PDB entry 2WC8 | X-ray diffraction, 1.88 A resolution | chains A and B

# Chain A (and B)
Protein: Protein S100-A12
From: Homo sapiens
Notes: chain B of this document is another copy of the same molecule, construct and numbering; everything in this record applies to it too
Reference sequence: P80511 (S10AC_HUMAN); residues 1-91 here correspond to UniProt positions 2-92 (UniProt number = residue number + 1)
Amino-acid sequence (95 residues; each row starts with the number of its first residue; numbers below 1 keep their minus sign (Met-3 is residue -3)):
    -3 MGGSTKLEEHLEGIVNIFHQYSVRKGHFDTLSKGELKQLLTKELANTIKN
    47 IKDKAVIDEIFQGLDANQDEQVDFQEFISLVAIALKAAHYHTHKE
Disordered / not traced: -3 to -1, 63-66 (chain B: -3 to -1)
Metal / ion sites: Zn2+ site 1: His15, Asp25 (shared with His85(B), His89(B) of chain B); Na+: Ser18, Lys21, His23, Thr26; Zn2+ site 2: His85, His89 (shared with His15(B), Asp25(B) of chain B)
UniProt features mapped onto this chain:
  - region: Thr37 to Val52 (Hinge domain)
  - binding site (Cu cation): His15, Asp25, His85, His89
  - binding site (Zn(2+)): His15, Asp25, His85, His89
  - binding site (Ca(2+)): Ser18, Lys21, His23, Thr26, Glu31, Asp61, Asn63, Asp65, Gln67, Glu72

# Interface between chain A and chain B
Contacting residue pairs (71; chain A residue first):
  Ser0(A) - Asn42(B)
  Thr1(A) - Lys38(B)
  Thr1(A) - Glu39(B)  hydrogen bond (side chain-backbone)
  Lys2(A) - Ile13(B)
  Leu3(A) - Ile10(B)  hydrophobic
  Leu3(A) - Ile13(B)
  Leu3(A) - Glu39(B)
  Leu3(A) - Leu40(B)  hydrophobic
  Glu4(A) - Glu39(B)
  Glu4(A) - Leu40(B)
  Glu4(A) - Ala41(B)
  Glu4(A) - Asn42(B)  hydrogen bond (side chain-backbone)
  Glu4(A) - Thr43(B)  hydrogen bond
  Glu5(A) - His6(B)
  His6(A) - His6(B)  hydrogen bond
  His6(A) - Gly9(B)
  His6(A) - Ile10(B)
  His6(A) - Ile13(B)
  Leu7(A) - Leu40(B)  hydrophobic
  Leu7(A) - Val77(B)  hydrophobic
  Leu7(A) - Ala80(B)  hydrophobic
  Leu7(A) - Leu81(B)
  Gly9(A) - His6(B)
  Ile10(A) - Leu3(B)  hydrophobic
  Ile10(A) - His6(B)
  Ile10(A) - Ile10(B)  hydrophobic
  Ile10(A) - Leu81(B)  hydrophobic
  Val11(A) - His85(B)
  Val11(A) - Thr88(B)
  Ile13(A) - Lys2(B)
  Ile13(A) - Leu3(B)
  His15(A) - His85(B)  hydrogen bond
  His15(A) - Thr88(B)
  His15(A) - His89(B)  hydrogen bond
  Phe24(A) - His89(B)
  Asp25(A) - His85(B)  salt bridge
  Asp25(A) - His89(B)  salt bridge
  Lys38(A) - Thr1(B)
  Glu39(A) - Thr1(B)  hydrogen bond (backbone-side chain)
  Glu39(A) - Leu3(B)
  Glu39(A) - Glu4(B)
  Leu40(A) - Leu3(B)  hydrophobic
  Leu40(A) - Glu4(B)
  Leu40(A) - Leu7(B)  hydrophobic
  Ala41(A) - Glu4(B)
  Asn42(A) - Ser0(B)
  Asn42(A) - Glu4(B)  hydrogen bond
  Thr43(A) - Glu4(B)  hydrogen bond
  Phe70(A) - Leu81(B)
  Phe70(A) - His85(B)
  Gln71(A) - Lys82(B)
  Ile74(A) - Ala78(B)  hydrophobic
  Ile74(A) - Leu81(B)  hydrophobic
  Ile74(A) - Lys82(B)
  Val77(A) - Leu81(B)  hydrophobic
  Ala78(A) - Ile74(B)  hydrophobic
  Ala80(A) - Leu7(B)  hydrophobic
  Leu81(A) - Leu7(B)
  Leu81(A) - Ile10(B)  hydrophobic
  Leu81(A) - Phe70(B)
  Leu81(A) - Val77(B)  hydrophobic
  Lys82(A) - Gln71(B)
  Lys82(A) - Ile74(B)
  His85(A) - Val11(B)
  His85(A) - His15(B)  hydrogen bond
  His85(A) - Asp25(B)  salt bridge
  His85(A) - Phe70(B)
  Thr88(A) - Val11(B)
  Thr88(A) - His15(B)
  His89(A) - His15(B)  hydrogen bond
  His89(A) - Asp25(B)  salt bridge
Also at the interface, not in a pair above, chain A (34 interface residues in all): Leu35, Ala84
Also at the interface, not in a pair above, chain B (34 interface residues in all): Glu5, Phe24, Leu35, Ala84

# Overview
The chain A/chain B interface involves 34 residues from each chain; the contacts include 11 hydrogen bonds and
4 salt bridges. Polar pairs include Asp25(A)-His85(B), Asp25(A)-His89(B) and Thr1(A)-Glu39(B). UniProt lists 4
Cu cation-binding residues, 4 Zn2+-binding residues and 10 Ca2+-binding residues on chain A.
Both chains are Protein S100-A12 (Homo sapiens). Entry 2WC8 (S100A12 complex with zinc in the absence of
calcium) was determined by X-ray diffraction, deposited together with 2WCB, 2WCE and 2WCF.
